Entry 6EYX (X-ray diffraction, 1.96 A resolution); this record covers chains A and B.

Chain A (and B):
Protein: AcrIIa6
Source organism: Streptococcus phage DT1
Notes: chain B of this document is another copy of the same molecule, construct and numbering; everything in this record applies to it too
Chain sequence (185 residues; each row starts with the number of its first residue):
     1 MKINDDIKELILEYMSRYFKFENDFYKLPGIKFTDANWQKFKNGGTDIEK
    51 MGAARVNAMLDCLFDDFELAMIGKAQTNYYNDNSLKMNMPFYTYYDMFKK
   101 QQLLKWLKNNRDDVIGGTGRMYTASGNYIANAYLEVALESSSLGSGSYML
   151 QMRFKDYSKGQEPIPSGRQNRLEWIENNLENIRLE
Not modelled in the structure: 184-185 (chain B: 159-164, 184-185)

How chain A and chain B interact:
Pairs across the interface (66; chain A residue first):
  Met1(A) - Asp61(B)  hydrogen bond (backbone-side chain)
  Met1(A) - Asp66(B)  hydrogen bond (backbone-side chain)
  Ile3(A) - Ala53(B)
  Ile3(A) - Ala54(B)
  Ile3(A) - Asn57(B)
  Ile48(A) - Ala53(B)
  Glu49(A) - Gly52(B)
  Glu49(A) - Ala53(B)  hydrogen bond (backbone-backbone)
  Glu49(A) - Ala54(B)  hydrogen bond (backbone-backbone)
  Met51(A) - Met51(B)
  Met51(A) - Gly52(B)
  Met51(A) - Ala53(B)  hydrogen bond (backbone-backbone)
  Gly52(A) - Glu49(B)
  Gly52(A) - Met51(B)
  Ala53(A) - Ile3(B)
  Ala53(A) - Ile48(B)
  Ala53(A) - Glu49(B)  hydrogen bond (backbone-backbone)
  Ala53(A) - Met51(B)  hydrogen bond (backbone-backbone)
  Ala53(A) - Ala53(B)  hydrophobic
  Ala53(A) - Val56(B)  hydrophobic
  Ala54(A) - Ile3(B)
  Ala54(A) - Glu49(B)  hydrogen bond (backbone-backbone)
  Val56(A) - Ala53(B)  hydrophobic
  Asn57(A) - Met1(B)
  Asn57(A) - Ile3(B)
  Asn57(A) - Asn57(B)  hydrogen bond
  Asp61(A) - Met1(B)  hydrogen bond (side chain-backbone)
  Asp65(A) - Lys74(B)  salt bridge
  Asp66(A) - Met1(B)  hydrogen bond (side chain-backbone)
  Asp66(A) - Ala70(B)
  Asp66(A) - Gly73(B)
  Asp66(A) - Lys74(B)
  Phe67(A) - Ala70(B)  hydrophobic
  Phe67(A) - Met149(B)  hydrophobic
  Leu69(A) - Met1(B)
  Ala70(A) - Asp66(B)
  Ala70(A) - Phe67(B)  hydrophobic
  Ala70(A) - Ala70(B)  hydrophobic
  Ala70(A) - Met149(B)  hydrophobic
  Met71(A) - Met149(B)
  Gly73(A) - Asp66(B)
  Lys74(A) - Asp65(B)  salt bridge
  Lys74(A) - Asp66(B)
  Lys74(A) - Leu143(B)
  Lys74(A) - Tyr148(B)  hydrogen bond (side chain-backbone)
  Lys74(A) - Met149(B)
  Phe98(A) - Leu143(B)  hydrophobic
  Phe98(A) - Met149(B)  hydrophobic
  Gln102(A) - Met149(B)
  Lys105(A) - Ser142(B)  hydrogen bond (side chain-backbone)
  Ser140(A) - Lys105(B)  hydrogen bond (backbone-side chain)
  Ser141(A) - Lys105(B)
  Ser142(A) - Lys105(B)  hydrogen bond (backbone-side chain)
  Leu143(A) - Lys74(B)
  Leu143(A) - Phe98(B)  hydrophobic
  Leu143(A) - Gln102(B)
  Tyr148(A) - Lys74(B)  hydrogen bond (backbone-side chain)
  Met149(A) - Phe67(B)  hydrophobic
  Met149(A) - Ala70(B)  hydrophobic
  Met149(A) - Met71(B)
  Met149(A) - Lys74(B)
  Met149(A) - Phe98(B)  hydrophobic
  Met149(A) - Gln102(B)
  Leu150(A) - Phe67(B)  hydrophobic
  Leu150(A) - Leu150(B)  hydrophobic
  Gln151(A) - Lys74(B)
Also at the interface, not in a pair above, chain A (33 interface residues in all): Lys50, Asn78, Ser147
Also at the interface, not in a pair above, chain B (31 interface residues in all): Lys50, Leu69, Ser140, Ser147, Gln151

Summary:
The interface between chain A and chain B involves 33 residues on one side and 31 on the other; the contacts
include 16 hydrogen bonds and 2 salt bridges. Among the polar pairs are Asp65(A)-Lys74(B), Met1(A)-Asp61(B)
and Met1(A)-Asp66(B).
Both chains are AcrIIa6 (Streptococcus phage DT1). Entry 6EYX (Anti-CRISPR AcrIIa6 tetragonal form) was
determined by X-ray diffraction.
